Entry 2XMA (X-ray diffraction, 2.30 A resolution); this record covers chains A and C of the 8 polymer chains in the assembly.

[Chain A]
Protein: Transposase
Organism: Deinococcus radiodurans
UniProtKB: O83028 (O83028_DEIRA); residues 1-140 here = UniProt positions 1-140
Amino-acid sequence (143 residues; row label = number of the first residue in the row; numbers below 1 keep their minus sign (Gly-2 is residue -2)):
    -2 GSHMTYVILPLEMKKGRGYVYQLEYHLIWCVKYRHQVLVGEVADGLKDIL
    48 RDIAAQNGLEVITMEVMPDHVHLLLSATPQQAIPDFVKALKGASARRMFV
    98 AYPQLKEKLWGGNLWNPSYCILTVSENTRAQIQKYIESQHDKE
Not modelled in the structure: 137-140
Differences from the reference sequence: expression tag (-2 to 0)
Ion coordination: Mg2+: Pro114 (shared with DC31(C) of chain C)
What the authors report for this chain:
  - binding site for Dra2 transposase right end recognition site (chain C): Gly89
  - mutagenesis - R14A (60-fold), S122G/E123G: decreased catalytic activity

[Chain C]
Molecule: Dra2 transposase right end recognition site
Sequence (34 nucleotides; row label = number of the first residue in the row):
    11 GAGAATCACGCGACTTTAGTCGTGTGAGGTTCAA
Ion coordination: Mg2+: DC31 (shared with Pro114(A) of chain A)

[Interface between chain A and chain C]
Contacting residue pairs - 50 pairs, chain A then chain C:
  Ile25(A) - DA44(C)  sugar contact
  Cys27(A) - DA44(C)  hydrogen bond to the base
  Lys29(A) - DC17(C)  salt bridge to the phosphate
  Lys29(A) - DA18(C)  salt bridge to the phosphate
  Tyr30(A) - DC17(C)  hydrogen bond to the phosphate
  Tyr30(A) - DA18(C)  hydrogen bond to the phosphate
  Tyr30(A) - DT40(C)  stacking on the base
  Tyr30(A) - DT41(C)  sugar contact
  Arg31(A) - DA43(C)  hydrogen bond to the base
  Arg31(A) - DA44(C)  hydrogen bond to the sugar
  His32(A) - DT40(C)  hydrogen bond to the base
  His67(A) - DA44(C)  phosphate contact
  His69(A) - DA44(C)  hydrogen bond to the phosphate
  Pro81(A) - DC31(C)  sugar contact
  Val84(A) - DC31(C)  phosphate contact
  Lys85(A) - DC24(C)  hydrogen bond to the base
  Lys85(A) - DT25(C)  sugar contact
  Lys85(A) - DT26(C)  base contact
  Lys85(A) - DG29(C)  base contact
  Lys85(A) - DT30(C)  base contact
  Lys85(A) - DC31(C)  sugar contact
  Lys88(A) - DT30(C)  phosphate contact
  Lys88(A) - DC31(C)  salt bridge to the phosphate
  Gly89(A) - DT26(C)  base contact
  Gly89(A) - DG29(C)  sugar contact
  Gly89(A) - DT30(C)  sugar contact
  Ala90(A) - DT26(C)  base contact
  Ala92(A) - DG29(C)  phosphate contact
  Ala92(A) - DT30(C)  phosphate contact
  Arg93(A) - DT26(C)  sugar contact
  Arg93(A) - DT27(C)  salt bridge to the phosphate
  Arg93(A) - DA28(C)  sugar contact
  Arg93(A) - DG29(C)  sugar contact
  Phe96(A) - DG29(C)  phosphate contact
  Lys105(A) - DT40(C)  hydrogen bond to the base
  Leu106(A) - DT40(C)  base contact
  Trp107(A) - DT40(C)  stacking on the base
  Gly108(A) - DT40(C)  hydrogen bond to the base
  Gly109(A) - DG29(C)  sugar contact
  Asn110(A) - DT30(C)  phosphate contact
  Leu111(A) - DT30(C)  hydrogen bond to the phosphate
  Trp112(A) - DT30(C)  hydrogen bond to the phosphate
  Asn113(A) - DT16(C)  hydrogen bond to the base
  Pro114(A) - DT16(C)  sugar contact
  Pro114(A) - DC17(C)  phosphate contact
  Pro114(A) - DC31(C)  phosphate contact
  Ser115(A) - DA15(C)  hydrogen bond to the sugar
  Ser115(A) - DT16(C)  sugar contact
  Tyr116(A) - DC31(C)  phosphate contact
  Tyr116(A) - DG32(C)  hydrogen bond to the phosphate
Other interface residues (no listed pair), chain A (31 interface residues in all): Ala86, Cys117
Other interface residues (no listed pair), chain C (19 interface residues in all): DA23, DC42

[In short]
31 residues of chain A face 19 of chain C across their interface, with 15 hydrogen bonds, 4 salt bridges and 2
aromatic stacking contacts. Polar pairs include Cys27(A)-DA44(C), Arg31(A)-DA43(C) and His32(A)-DT40(C). From
the paper: a binding site for Dra2 transposase right end recognition site (chain C) at Gly89(A); R14A and
S122G/E123G of chain A reduce catalytic activity.
Chain A is Transposase (Deinococcus radiodurans) and chain C is Dra2 transposase right end recognition site;
the structure, Deinococcus radiodurans ISDRA2 transposase right end DNA complex, was determined by X-ray
diffraction, deposited together with 2XM3 and 2XO6.
